Entry 7PAO (electron microscopy, 7.00 A resolution (low resolution: residue-level contacts below are approximate; hydrogen-bond / salt-bridge calls are withheld)); this record covers chains r and 3 of the 56 polymer chains in the assembly.

Chain r:
Name: 50S ribosomal protein L22
From: Mycoplasma pneumoniae M129
UniProt: P75575 (RL22_MYCPN); residues 1-159 here = UniProt positions 1-159
Chain sequence (159 residues; each row starts with the number of its first residue):
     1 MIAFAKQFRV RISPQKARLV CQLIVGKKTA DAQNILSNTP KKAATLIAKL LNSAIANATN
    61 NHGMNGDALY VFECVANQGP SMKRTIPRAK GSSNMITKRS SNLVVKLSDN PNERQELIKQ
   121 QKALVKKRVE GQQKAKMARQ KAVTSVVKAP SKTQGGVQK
Not modelled in the structure: 140-159
Disulfides: Cys21-Cys74

Chain 3:
Molecule: 23S ribosomal RNA
From: Mycoplasma pneumoniae M129
Sequence (2907 nucleotides; row label = number of the first residue in the row):
     1 UACAAUAAGU UACUAAGGGC UUAUGGUGGA UGCCUUGGCA CUAAUAGGCG AUGAAGGACG
    61 UGUUAACCUG CGAUAAGCUU CGGGUAGGUG GUAAGAACCU CAGAUCCGGA GAUUUCCGAA
   121 UGGAGCAAUC CGGUAGUUGG AAACAGCUAU CAUUAAUUGA UGAAUAAAUA GUCAAUUAAA
   181 GCAAUACGUG GUGAAGUGAA ACAUCUCAGU AGCCACAGGA AAAGAAAACG AAUGUGAUUC
   241 CGUGUGUAGU GGCGAGCGAA AGCGGAACAG GCCAAACUUA UCAUUAGAUA GGGGUUGUAG
   301 GGCUUGCAAU GUGGACUUGA AAACGAUAGA AGAAGCUGUU GGAAAGCAGC GCGCAAAAGG
   361 GUGAUAGCCC CGUAUUUGAA AUUGUUUUCA UACCUAGCGA GAUCCCUGAG UAGCUCGGAA
   421 AACGUUAUUU UGAGUGAAUC UGCCCAGACC AUUGGGUAAG CCUAAAUACU AAUUAGUGAC
   481 CGAUAGCGAA ACAGUACCGU GAGGGAAAGG UGAAAAGAAC CCAGAGAUGG GAGUGAAAUA
   541 GAUUCUGAAA CCAUAUGCCU ACAACGUGUC AGAGCACAUU AAUGUGUGAU GGCGUGCGUU
   601 UUGAAGUAUG AGCCGGCGAG UUAUGAUAGC AAGCGUUAGU UAACCAGGAG AUGGGGAGCU
   661 GUAGCGAAAG CGAGUUUUAA AAGAGCGUUU GUUUGUUAUU AUAGACCCGA AACGGGUUGA
   721 GCUAGUCAUG AGCAGGUUGA AGGUUGAGUA ACAUCAACUG GAGGACCGAA CCGACUCUCG
   781 UUGAAACGAU AGCGGAUGAC UUGUGAUUAG GGGUGAAAUU CCAAUCGAAA UCCGUGAUAG
   841 CUGGUUCUCG UCGAAAUAGC UUUAAGGCUA GCGUGAGAUC ACAAAUAAGU GGAGGUAAAG
   901 CUACUGAAUG UAUGAUGGCG CCACCUAGGC GUACUGAAUA CAAUUAAACU CUGAAUGCCA
   961 UUUAUUUUAU UCUCGCAGUC AGACAGUGGG GGAUAAGCUU CAUUGUCAAG AGGGGAAGAG
  1021 CCCAGAUCAU UAAAUAAGGU CCCCAAAAUA UACUAAGUGG AAAAGGAUGU GAAAGUGCUA
  1081 AAACAGCAAG GAUGUUGGCU UAGAAGCAGC CAUCGUUUAA AGAGUGCGUA ACAGCUCACU
  1141 UGUCGAGUGU UUUUGCGCCG AAGAUGUAAC GGGGCUAAGU AUAUUACCGA AUUUAUGGAU
  1201 AAGAUUUAUA UCUUGUGGUA GACGAGCGUU GUAUUGGAGU UGAAGUCAAA GCGUGAGCAU
  1261 UGGUGGAUCC AAUACAAGUG AGAAUGCCGG CAUGAGUAAC GCUUGGGAGU GAGAAUCUCC
  1321 CAAACCGAUU GACUAAGGUU UCCUGGACCA GGGUCGUCCU UCCAGGGUUA GUCUGGACCU
  1381 AAGCUGAGGC UGAAAAGCGU AGGCGAUGGA CAACAGGUUA AUAUUCCUGU ACUUACAGUU
  1441 AGACUGAUGG AGUGACAAAG AAGGUUUUCC ACCCCCAUAA UUGGAUUUGG GGAUAAAUCA
  1501 UAAGGUGGUA CAAUAGGCAA AUCCGUUGUG CAUAACAUUG AGUGAUGAUG UCGAGUGAAU
  1561 GAGUGAUCAA GUAGCGAAGG UGGUAUUAAU CAUGCUUUCA AGAAAAGCUU CUAGGGUUAA
  1621 UCUAGCUGUA ACCAGUACCG AGAACGAACA CACGUAGUCA AGGAGAGGAU CCUAAGGUUA
  1681 GCGAGUGAAC UAUAGCCAAG GAACUCUGCA AAUUAACCCC GUAAGUUAGC GAGAAGGGGU
  1741 GCUUAUGUAA AAGUAAGCCG CAGUGAAGAA CGAGGGGGGA CUGUUUAACU AAAACACAAC
  1801 UCUAUGCCAA ACCGUAAGGU GAUGUAUAUG GGGUGACACC UGCCCAGUGC UGGAAGGUUA
  1861 AAGAAGGAGG UUAGCGCAAG CGAAGCUUUU AACUGAAGCC CCAGUGAACG GCGGCCGUAA
  1921 CUAUAACGGU CCUAAGGUAG CGAAAUUCCU AGUCGGGUAA AUUCCGUCCC GCUUGAAUGG
  1981 UGUAACCAUC UCUUGACUGU CUCGGCUAUA GACUCGGUGA AAUCCAGGUA CGGGUGAAGA
  2041 CACCCGUUAG GCGCAACGGG ACGGAAAGAC CCCGUGAAGC UUUACUGUAG CUUAAUAUUG
  2101 AUCAGGACAU UAUCAUGUAG AGAAUAGGUA GGAGCAAUCG AUGCAAGUUC GCUAGGACUU
  2161 GUUGAUGCGA AAGGUGGAAU ACUACCCUUG GUUGUGUGCU GUUCUAAUUG GUAACUGUUA
  2221 UCCAGUUUCA AGACAGUGUU AGGUGGGCAG UUUGACUGGG GCGGUCGCCU CCUAAAAGGU
  2281 AACGGAGGCG UACAAAGGUA CCUUCAGUAC GGUUGGAAAU CGUAUGUAGA GUGUAAUGGU
  2341 GUAAGGGUGC UUGACUGUGA GACAUACAGG UCGAACAGGU GAGAAAUCAG GUCAUAGUGA
  2401 UCCGGUGGUC CAGUAUGGAA UGGCCAUCGC UCAACGGAUA AAAGCUACUC CGGGGAUAAC
  2461 AGGCUGAUAC UGCCCAAGAG UUCAUAUCGA CGGCAGUGUU UGGCACCUCG AUGUCGACUC
  2521 AUCUCAUCCU CGAGCUGAAG CAGGUUCGAA GGGUUCGGCU GUUCGCCGAU UAAAGAGAUA
  2581 CGUGAGUUGG GUUCAAACCG UCGUGAGACA GGUUGGUCCC UAUCUAUUGU GCCCGUAGGA
  2641 AGAUUGAAGA GUGUUGCUUC UAGUACGAGA GGACCGAAGC GAGGACACCU CUUAUGCUCC
  2701 AGUUGUAGCG CCAGCUGCAC CGCUGGGUAG UAACGUGUCU AUUAGAUAAA CGCUGAAAGC
  2761 AUCUAAGUGU GAAACUAUCU CAAAGAUUAA UCUUCCCAUU UCGCAAGAAA GUAAGAGCCG
  2821 UCAAAGACGA UGACGUUGAU AGGUUACAGG UGUAAGCAUA GUGAUAUGUU GAGCUGAGUA
  2881 AUACUAAUUG CUCGAGGACU UAUUGGA
Not modelled in the structure: 1-7, 923-927, 1560-1569, 2901-2907

Chain r / chain 3 interface:
Pairs across the interface (97):
  Phe4(r) - G530(3)
  Lys6(r) - G529(3)
  Lys6(r) - G530(3)
  Gln7(r) - U528(3)
  Phe8(r) - U543(3)
  Arg11(r) - U1354(3)
  Arg11(r) - C1355(3)
  Arg11(r) - U2018(3)
  Arg11(r) - G2019(3)
  Ser13(r) - G1296(3)
  Gln15(r) - G1296(3)
  Lys16(r) - G1296(3)
  Lys16(r) - U2018(3)
  Lys16(r) - G2019(3)
  Arg18(r) - A553(3)
  Arg18(r) - U554(3)
  Gln22(r) - U554(3)
  Pro40(r) - G2016(3)
  Lys41(r) - G2016(3)
  Lys41(r) - G2017(3)
  Lys42(r) - G2017(3)
  Lys49(r) - G524(3)
  Lys49(r) - G526(3)
  Lys49(r) - A527(3)
  Ser53(r) - A523(3)
  Ala56(r) - A523(3)
  Asn57(r) - C522(3)
  Asn57(r) - G529(3)
  Asn57(r) - G530(3)
  Asn60(r) - C522(3)
  Asn61(r) - G530(3)
  Asn61(r) - G531(3)
  His62(r) - G530(3)
  Glu73(r) - U554(3)
  Cys74(r) - A553(3)
  Val75(r) - A553(3)
  Val75(r) - U554(3)
  Asn77(r) - G25(3)
  Asn77(r) - G26(3)
  Gln78(r) - G26(3)
  Gln78(r) - U27(3)
  Gln78(r) - A1292(3)
  Gly79(r) - U27(3)
  Pro80(r) - U27(3)
  Pro80(r) - G28(3)
  Arg84(r) - A1350(3)
  Arg84(r) - G1351(3)
  Ile86(r) - G1353(3)
  Pro87(r) - A1648(3)
  Pro87(r) - C1649(3)
  Arg88(r) - G783(3)
  Arg88(r) - A1298(3)
  Arg88(r) - A1648(3)
  Arg88(r) - A2020(3)
  Arg88(r) - U2621(3)
  Ala89(r) - U782(3)
  Ala89(r) - G783(3)
  Ala89(r) - A784(3)
  Ala89(r) - A785(3)
  Ala89(r) - A786(3)
  Lys90(r) - U781(3)
  Lys90(r) - U782(3)
  Lys90(r) - G783(3)
  Lys90(r) - A786(3)
  Gly91(r) - A786(3)
  Gly91(r) - A1648(3)
  Ser92(r) - U782(3)
  Ser92(r) - A1648(3)
  Ser93(r) - A1648(3)
  Asn94(r) - A2020(3)
  Asn94(r) - A2021(3)
  Ile96(r) - G2019(3)
  Ile96(r) - A2020(3)
  Thr97(r) - G2019(3)
  Thr97(r) - A2020(3)
  Lys98(r) - G1351(3)
  Lys98(r) - G1352(3)
  Lys98(r) - G2019(3)
  Arg99(r) - A1292(3)
  Arg99(r) - G2019(3)
  Asn102(r) - G26(3)
  Arg114(r) - A555(3)
  Arg114(r) - U556(3)
  Gln121(r) - A23(3)
  Lys122(r) - A578(3)
  Leu124(r) - G1262(3)
  Lys127(r) - U1261(3)
  Lys127(r) - G1262(3)
  Arg128(r) - A1248(3)
  Arg128(r) - A1249(3)
  Arg128(r) - U1261(3)
  Arg128(r) - G1262(3)
  Gly131(r) - U1261(3)
  Gln132(r) - U580(3)
  Gln132(r) - U1260(3)
  Gln132(r) - U1261(3)
  Ala135(r) - U1260(3)
Interface residues without a listed pair, chain r (58 interface residues in all): Ala5, Asn52, Lys83, Met95, Ile118, Val125, Val129
Interface residues without a listed pair, chain 3 (56 interface residues in all): C521, A525, U579, G1263, C1291, G1356

In short:
58 residues of chain r face 56 of chain 3 across their interface.
Here chain r is 50S ribosomal protein L22 and chain 3 is 23S ribosomal RNA, both from Mycoplasma pneumoniae
M129. Entry 7PAO (70S ribosome with EF-G, A*- and P/E-site tRNAs in Mycoplasma pneumoniae cells) was
determined by electron microscopy together with 7OOC, 7OOD, 7P6Z, 7PAH, 7PAI, 7PAJ and 23 further entries from
the same study.
